PDB entry 8VOT | X-ray diffraction, 1.53 A resolution | chain A

[Chain A]
Molecule: Cytochrome P450
Source organism: Rhodopseudomonas palustris HaA2
Reference sequence: Q2IU02 (Q2IU02_RHOP2); residues 0-409 here correspond to UniProt positions 1-410 (UniProt number = residue number + 1)
Chain sequence (410 residues; numbered 0 to 409; the number before each row is that of its first residue; numbering starts at 0):
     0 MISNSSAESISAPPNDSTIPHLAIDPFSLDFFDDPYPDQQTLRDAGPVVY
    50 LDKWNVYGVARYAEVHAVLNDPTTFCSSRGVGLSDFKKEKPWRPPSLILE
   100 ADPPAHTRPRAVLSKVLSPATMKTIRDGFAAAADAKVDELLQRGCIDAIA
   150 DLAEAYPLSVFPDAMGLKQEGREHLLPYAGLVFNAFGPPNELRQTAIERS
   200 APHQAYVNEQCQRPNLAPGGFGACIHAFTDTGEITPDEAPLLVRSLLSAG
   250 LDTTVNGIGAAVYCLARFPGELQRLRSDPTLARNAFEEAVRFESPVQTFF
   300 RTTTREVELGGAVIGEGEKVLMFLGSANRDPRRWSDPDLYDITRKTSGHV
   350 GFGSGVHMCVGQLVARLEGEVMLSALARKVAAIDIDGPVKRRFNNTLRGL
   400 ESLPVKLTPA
Unresolved in the structure: 0-16
Bound ions: heme Fe near C358 (its only coordinating residue here)
Residues lining bound ligands:
  - 4-(hydroxymethyl)benzoic acid (E5X): R92, S95, I97, L98, V181, F182, F185, R243, S244, S247, A248, F298
  - heme (HEM): L68, V80, I97, L98, H105, R109, L112, L116, F160, S244, L245, A248, G249, T252, T253, G256, F285, V289, P294, V295, F298, R300, L323, G350, F351, G352, V355, H356, C358, V359, G360, V363, A364

[Summary]
Bound to chain A: 4-(hydroxymethyl)benzoic acid and heme.
Chain A is Cytochrome P450 (Rhodopseudomonas palustris HaA2); the structure, The crystal structure of
wild-type CYP199A4 bound to 4-(hydroxymethyl)benzoic acid, was determined by X-ray diffraction, deposited
together with 8VOC and 8VOK.
